8DPI - chains C and E of the 5 polymer chains in the assembly; structure by electron microscopy, 3.40 A resolution.

== Chain C ==
Molecule: Guanine nucleotide-binding protein G(I)/G(S)/G(T) subunit beta-1
From: Homo sapiens
UniProtKB: P62873 (GBB1_HUMAN); residues 2-340 here = UniProt positions 2-340
Sequence (358 residues; numbered -17 to 340; the number before each row is that of its first residue; numbers below 1 keep their minus sign (Met-17 is residue -17)):
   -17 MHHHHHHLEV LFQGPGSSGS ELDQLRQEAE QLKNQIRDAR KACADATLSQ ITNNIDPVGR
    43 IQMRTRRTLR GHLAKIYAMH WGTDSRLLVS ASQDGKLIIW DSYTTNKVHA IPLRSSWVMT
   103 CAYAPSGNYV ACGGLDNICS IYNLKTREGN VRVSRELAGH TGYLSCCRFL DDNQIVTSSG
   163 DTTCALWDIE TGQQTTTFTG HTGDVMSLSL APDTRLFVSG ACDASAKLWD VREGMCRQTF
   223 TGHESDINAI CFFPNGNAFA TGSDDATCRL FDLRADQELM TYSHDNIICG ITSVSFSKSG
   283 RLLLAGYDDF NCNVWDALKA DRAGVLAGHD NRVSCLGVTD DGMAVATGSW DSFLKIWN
Disordered / not traced: -17 to 4
Sequence notes: expression tag (-17 to 1)
Swiss-Prot annotation at these positions:
  - modified residue: Ser2 (N-acetylserine), His266 (Phosphohistidine)

== Chain E ==
Molecule: Antibody fragment scFv16
From: Homo sapiens
Notes: antibody fragment or engineered binder
Sequence (267 residues; numbered 1 to 255 plus 15 insertion-coded residues; 3 numbers in that range are skipped by the numbering (no residue carries them; nothing is unmodelled there); the number before each row is that of its first residue; a row labelled like 120A-120O holds insertion residues (120A, then the next letters in order)):
     1 DVQLVESGGG LVQPGGSRKL SCSASGFAFS SFGMHWVRQA PEKGLEWVAY ISSGSGTIYY
    61 ADTVKGRFTI SRDDPKNTLF LQMTSLRSED TAMYYCVRSI YYYGSSPFDF WGQGTTLTVS
120A-120O SGGGGSGGGGSGGGG
   124 SDIVMTQATS SVPVTPGESV SISCRSSKSL LHSNGNTYLY WFLQRPGQSP QLLIYRMSNL
   184 ASGVPDRFSG SGSGTAFTLT ISRLEAEDVG VYYCMQHLEY PLTFGAGTKL ELKAAALEVL
   244 FQGPHHHHHH HH
Disordered / not traced: 1, 120A-120O, 138, 236-255
Cystine bridges: Cys147-Cys217

== How chain C and chain E interact ==
Pairs across the interface (10):
  Asp66(C) with Tyr103(E)
  Arg68(C) with Tyr103(E)
  Val90(C) with Tyr102(E), hydrophobic
  Arg129(C) with Val2(E); Arg98(E)
  Glu130(C) with Gly26(E); Phe27(E); Ala28(E), hydrogen bond (backbone-backbone); Phe32(E)
  Asn132(C) with Ala28(E)
Other interface residues (no listed pair), chain C (9 interface residues in all): Leu69, His91, Gly131

== In short ==
9 residues of chain C and 8 residues of chain E are in contact; the contacts include 1 hydrogen bond. The
hydrogen-bonded pair Glu130(C)-Ala28(E) is a backbone contact.
Here chain C is Guanine nucleotide-binding protein G(I)/G(S)/G(T) subunit beta-1 and chain E is Antibody
fragment scFv16, both from Homo sapiens. Entry 8DPI (Cryo-EM structure of the 5HT2C receptor (VSV isoform)
bound to lorcaserin) was determined by electron microscopy (same publication as 8DPF, 8DPG and 8DPH).
